Entry 6XJD (electron microscopy, 6.80 A resolution (low resolution: residue-level contacts below are approximate; hydrogen-bond / salt-bridge calls are withheld)); this record covers chains G and I of the 12 polymer chains in the assembly.

== Chain G ==
Protein: Histone H2A type 1
From: Homo sapiens
Reference sequence: P0C0S8 (H2A1_HUMAN); residues 1-129 here correspond to UniProt positions 2-130 (UniProt number = residue number + 1)
Sequence (129 residues; row label = number of the first residue in the row):
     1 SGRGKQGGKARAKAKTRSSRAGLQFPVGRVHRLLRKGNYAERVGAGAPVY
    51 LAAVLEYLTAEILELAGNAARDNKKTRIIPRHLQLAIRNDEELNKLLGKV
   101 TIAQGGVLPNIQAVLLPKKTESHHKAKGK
Not modelled in the structure: 1-9, 117-129

== Chain I ==
Molecule: 147-nt DNA strand
Sequence (147 nucleotides; row label = number of the first residue in the row; numbering starts at 0):
     0 CTGGAGAATCCCGGTGCCGAGGCCGCTCAATTGGTCGTAGACAGCTCTAG
    50 CACCGCTTAAACGCACGTACGCGCTGTCCCCCGCGTTTTAACCGCCAAGG
   100 GGATTACTCCCTAGTCTCCAGGCACGTGTCAGATATATACATCCTGT
Not modelled in the structure: 0, 146

== How chain G and chain I interact ==
Contacting residue pairs - 16 pairs, chain G then chain I:
  Arg11(G) with DT116(I); DC117(I)
  Lys13(G) with DA119(I)
  Arg29(G) with DG121(I)
  Arg35(G) with DA112(I)
  Glu41(G) with DA112(I)
  Arg42(G) with DC110(I); DT111(I); DA112(I)
  Val43(G) with DT111(I); DA112(I)
  Gly44(G) with DT111(I)
  Ala45(G) with DT111(I)
  Lys75(G) with DG131(I)
  Thr76(G) with DA130(I); DG131(I)
Interface residues without a listed pair, chain G (12 interface residues in all): Arg77

== In short ==
Chain G and chain I form an interface of 12 and 9 residues respectively.
Here chain G is Histone H2A type 1 (Homo sapiens) and chain I is a 147-nt DNA strand. Entry 6XJD (Two mouse
cGAS catalytic domain binding to human assembled nucleosome) was determined by electron microscopy together
with 6X59 and 6X5A from the same study.
